4X67 - chains B and T of the 12 polymer chains in the assembly; structure by X-ray diffraction, 4.10 A resolution (low resolution: residue-level contacts below are approximate; hydrogen-bond / salt-bridge calls are withheld).

[Chain B]
Protein: DNA-directed RNA polymerase II subunit RPB2
Organism: Saccharomyces cerevisiae (strain ATCC 204508 / S288c)
Notes: EC 2.7.7.6
UniProt: P08518 (RPB2_YEAST); residue numbers follow UniProt; this construct covers 1-1224
Amino-acid sequence (1224 residues; each row starts with the number of its first residue):
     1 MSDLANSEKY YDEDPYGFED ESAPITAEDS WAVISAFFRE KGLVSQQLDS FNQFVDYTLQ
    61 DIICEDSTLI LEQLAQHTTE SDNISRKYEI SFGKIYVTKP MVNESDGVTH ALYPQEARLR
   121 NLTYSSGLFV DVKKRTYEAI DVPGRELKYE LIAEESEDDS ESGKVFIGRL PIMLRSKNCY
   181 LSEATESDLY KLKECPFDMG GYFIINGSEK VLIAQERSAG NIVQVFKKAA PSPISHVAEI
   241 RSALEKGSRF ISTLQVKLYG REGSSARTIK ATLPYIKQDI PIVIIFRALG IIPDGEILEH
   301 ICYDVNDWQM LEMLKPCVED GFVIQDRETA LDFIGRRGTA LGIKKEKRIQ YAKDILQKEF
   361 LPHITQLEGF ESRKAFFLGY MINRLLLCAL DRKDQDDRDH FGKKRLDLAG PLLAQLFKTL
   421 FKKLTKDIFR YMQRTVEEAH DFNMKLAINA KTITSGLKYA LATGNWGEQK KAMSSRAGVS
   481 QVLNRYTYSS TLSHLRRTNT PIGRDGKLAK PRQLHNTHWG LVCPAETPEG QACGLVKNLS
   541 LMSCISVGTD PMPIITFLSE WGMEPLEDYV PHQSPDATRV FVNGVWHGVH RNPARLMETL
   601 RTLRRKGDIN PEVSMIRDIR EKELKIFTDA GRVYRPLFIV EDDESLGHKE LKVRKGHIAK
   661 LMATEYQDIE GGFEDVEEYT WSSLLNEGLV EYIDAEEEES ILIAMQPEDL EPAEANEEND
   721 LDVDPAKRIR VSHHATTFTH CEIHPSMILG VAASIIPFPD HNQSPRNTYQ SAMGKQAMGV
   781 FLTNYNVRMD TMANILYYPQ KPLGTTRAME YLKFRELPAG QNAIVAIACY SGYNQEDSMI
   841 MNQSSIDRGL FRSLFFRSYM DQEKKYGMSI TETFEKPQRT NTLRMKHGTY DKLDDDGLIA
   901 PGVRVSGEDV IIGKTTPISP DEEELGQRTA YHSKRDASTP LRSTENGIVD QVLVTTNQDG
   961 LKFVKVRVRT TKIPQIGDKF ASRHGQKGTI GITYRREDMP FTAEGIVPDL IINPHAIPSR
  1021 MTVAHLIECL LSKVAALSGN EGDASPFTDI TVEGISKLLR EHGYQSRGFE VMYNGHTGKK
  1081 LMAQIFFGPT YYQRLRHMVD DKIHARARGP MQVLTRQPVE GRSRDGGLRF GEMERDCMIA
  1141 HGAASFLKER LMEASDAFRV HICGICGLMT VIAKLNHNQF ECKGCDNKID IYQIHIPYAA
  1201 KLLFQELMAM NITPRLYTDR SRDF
Disordered / not traced: 1-19, 71-89, 135-163, 336-344, 438-445, 503-508, 669-677, 716-721, 920-932
Ion coordination: Zn2+: Cys1163, Cys1166, Cys1182, Cys1185

[Chain T]
Molecule: Template DNA _29 mer
Sequence (29 nucleotides; each row starts with the number of its first residue):
     1 CTACCGATAA GCAGAGGGCA XTCTCGATG
Disordered / not traced: 1-19
Modified residues: 02I ((6S,7S,8S,10R)-4-amino-8-hydroxy-7,8,9,10-tetrahydro-6H-7,10-epoxyazepino[1,2-e]purin-6-yl dihydrogen phosphate) at position 21

[How chain B and chain T interact]
Contacting residue pairs (17; chain B residue first):
  Lys210(B) - DA27(T)
  Ala462(B) - DT28(T)
  Gln531(B) - DA20(T)
  Thr791(B) - DA27(T)
  Met792(B) - DC25(T)
  Met792(B) - DG26(T)
  Arg857(B) - DG26(T)
  Arg942(B) - DG26(T)
  Gly1121(B) - DT24(T)
  Arg1122(B) - DT24(T)
  Arg1122(B) - DC25(T)
  Ser1123(B) - DC25(T)
  Leu1128(B) - DC23(T)
  Arg1129(B) - DT22(T)
  Arg1129(B) - DC23(T)
  Gly1131(B) - DT22(T)
  Glu1132(B) - DT22(T)
Other interface residues (no listed pair), chain B (19 interface residues in all): Ser208, His1104, Gly1127, Met1133, Glu1134
Other interface residues (no listed pair), chain T (10 interface residues in all): 02I_21, DG29

[Overview]
19 residues of chain B and 10 residues of chain T are in contact. Cys1163(B), Cys1166(B), Cys1182(B) and
Cys1185(B) coordinate Zn2+.
Chain B is DNA-directed RNA polymerase II subunit RPB2 (Saccharomyces cerevisiae (strain ATCC 204508 / S288c))
and chain T is Template DNA _29 mer; the structure, Crystal structure of elongating yeast RNA polymerase II
stalled at oxidative Cyclopurine DNA lesions, was determined by X-ray diffraction, deposited together with
4X6A.
